Entry 6CAR (X-ray diffraction, 3.40 A resolution); this record covers chains A and K of the 23 polymer chains in the assembly.

== Chain A ==
Molecule: 16S Ribosomal RNA rRNA
Organism: Thermus thermophilus HB8
Sequence (1517 nucleotides; numbered 5 to 1544 plus 19 insertion-coded residues; 42 numbers in that range are skipped by the numbering (no residue carries them; nothing is unmodelled there); the number before each row is that of its first residue; a row labelled like 190A-190L holds insertion residues (190A, then the next letters in order)):
     5 UGGAGAGUCU GAUCCUGGCU CAGGGUGAAC GCUGGCGGCG UGCCUAAGAC AUGCAAGUCG
    65 UGCGGG
    73 CCGCGGGGUU UU
    88 ACUCCG
    95 UGGUC
   101 AGCGGCGGAC GGGUGAGUAA CGCGUGGGU
  129A G
   130 ACCUACCCGG AAGAGGGGGA CAACCCGGGG AAACUCGGGC UAAUCCCCCA UGUGGACCCG
   190 C
190A-190L CCCUUGGGGUGU
   191 GUCCAAAGGG CUUU
   216 GCCCGCUUCC GGAUGGGCCC GCGUCCCAUC AGCUAGUUGG UGGGGUAAUG GCCCACCAAG
   276 GCGACGACGG GUAGCCGGUC UGAGAGGAUG GCCGGCCACA GGGGCACUGA GACACGGGCC
   336 CCACUCCUAC GGGAGGCAGC AGUUAGGAAU CUUCCGCAAU GGGCGCAAGC CUGACGGAGC
   396 GACGCCGCUU GGAGGAAGAA GCCCUUCGGG GUGUAAACUC CUGAA
   442 CCCGGGACGA AACCCCCGAC GA
   474 GGGGACUGAC GGUACCGGG
   494 GUAAUAGCGC CGGCCAACUC CGUGCCAGCA GCCXCGGUAA UACGGAGGGC GCGAGCGUUA
   554 CCCGGAUUCA CUGGGCGUAA AGGGCGUGUA GGCGGCCUGG GGCGUCCCAU GUGAAAGACC
   614 ACGGCUCAAC CGUGGGGGAG CGUGGGAUAC GCUCAGGCUA GACGGUGGGA GAGGGUGGUG
   674 GAAUUCCCGG AGUAGCGGUG AAAUGCGCAG AUACCGGGAG GAACGCCGAU GGCGAAGGCA
   734 GCCACCUGGU CCACCCGUGA CGCUGAGGCG CGAAAGCGUG GGGAGCAAAC CGGAUUAGAU
   794 ACCCGGGUAG UCCACGCCCU AAACGAUGCG CGCUAGGUCU CUGGGUCU
   848 CCUGGGGGCC GAAGCUAACG CGUUAAGCGC GCCGCCUGGG GAGUACGGCC GCAAGGCUGA
   908 AACUCAAAGG AAUUGACGGG GGCCCGCACA AGCGGUGGAG CAUGUGGUUU AAUUCGAAGX
   968 AACGCGAAGA ACCUUACCAG GCCUUGACAU GCUAGG
 1003A G
  1004 AACCCGGGUG AAAGCCUGGG GUGCCCC
1030A-1030D GCGA
  1031 GGGGAGCCCU AGCACAGGUG CUGCAUGGCC GUCGUCAGCU CGUGCCGUGA GGUGUUGGGU
  1091 UAAGUCCCGC AACGAGCGCA ACCCCCGCCG UUAGUUGCCA GCGGUUCGGC CGGGCACUCU
  1151 AACGGGACUG CCCGCGAAA
  1171 GCGGGAGGAA GGAGGGGACG ACGUCUGGUC AGCAUGGCCC UUACGGCCUG GGCGACACAC
  1231 GUGCUACAAU GCCCACUACA AAGCGAUGCC ACCCGGCAAC GGGGAGCUAA UCGCAAAAAG
  1291 GUGGGCCCAG UUCGGAUUGG GGUCUGCAAC CCGACCCCAU GAAGCCGGAA UCGCUAGUAA
  1351 UCGCGGAUCA G
 1361A C
  1362 CAUGCCGCGG UGAAUACGUU CCCGGGCCUU GUACACACXG CCXGUXACGC CAUGGGAGCG
  1422 GGCUCUACCC GAAGUCGCCG GG
  1446 AGCCUACGGG
  1459 CAGGCGCCGA GGGUAGGGCC CGUGACUGGG GCGAAGUCGU AACAAGGUAG CUGUACCGGA
  1519 AGGUGCGGCU GGAUCACCUC CUUUCU
Disordered / not traced: 1533-1538
Differences from the reference sequence: conflict C13 (U131313 in 55771382)
Modified positions: PSU (pseudouridine-5'-monophosphate) at position 516, G7M (N7-methyl-guanosine-5'-monophosphate) at position 527, M2G (N2-dimethylguanosine-5'-monophosphate) at position 966, 5MC (5-methylcytidine-5'-monophosphate) at position 967, 2MG (2N-methylguanosine-5'-monophosphate) at position 1207, 5MC (5-methylcytidine-5'-monophosphate) at position 1400, 4OC (4n,o2'-methylcytidine-5'-monophosphate) at position 1402, 5MC (5-methylcytidine-5'-monophosphate) at position 1404, 5MC (5-methylcytidine-5'-monophosphate) at position 1407, UR3 (3-methyluridine-5'-monophoshate) at position 1498, MA6 (6N-dimethyladenosine-5'-monophoshate) at position 1518, MA6 (6N-dimethyladenosine-5'-monophoshate) at position 1519, PSU (pseudouridine-5'-monophosphate) at position 1540, PSU (pseudouridine-5'-monophosphate) at position 1541
Ion coordination: Mg2+ site 1 near G21 (its only coordinating residue here); Mg2+ site 2: C48, G115; Mg2+ site 3 near A59 (its only coordinating residue here); Mg2+ site 4: G61, U62; Mg2+ site 5: G70, U98; Mg2+ site 6: G107, G326; Mg2+ site 7: A109, G331; Mg2+ site 8: G117, G289; Mg2+ site 9: C121, G124, U125; Mg2+ site 10 near G146 (its only coordinating residue here); Mg2+ site 11 near A149 (its only coordinating residue here); Mg2+ site 12 near C175 (its only coordinating residue here); 90 more Mg2+ sites not listed
Residues lining bound ligands: Sisomicin (SIS; (1S,2S,3R,4S,6R)-4,6-diamino-3-{[(2S,3R)-3-amino-6-(aminomethyl)-3,4-dihydro-2H-pyran-2-yl]oxy}-2-hydroxycyclohexyl 3-deoxy-4-C-methyl-3-(methylamino)-beta-L-arabinopyranoside): 5MC_1404, G1405, U1406, 5MC_1407, A1408, C1409, G1491, A1493, G1494, U1495, C1496
From the paper describing this entry:
  - binding site for Sisomicin: G1405, U1406, G1491, A1493, G1494, U1495
  - conformationally variable residues (side-chain flip): A1492, A1493

== Chain K ==
Name: 30S ribosomal protein S11
Organism: Thermus thermophilus (strain HB8 / ATCC 27634 / DSM 579)
UniProtKB: P80376 (RS11_THET8); residues 2-129 here = UniProt positions 2-129
Sequence (128 residues; numbered 2 to 129; the number before each row is that of its first residue):
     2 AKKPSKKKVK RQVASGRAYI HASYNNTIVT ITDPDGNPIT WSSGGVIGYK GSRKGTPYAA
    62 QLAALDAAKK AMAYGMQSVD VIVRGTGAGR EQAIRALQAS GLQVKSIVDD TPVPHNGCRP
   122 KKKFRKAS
Disordered / not traced: 2-10, 127-129
Ion coordination: Mg2+: Asn26, Gly52 (shared with G691(A), U692(A) of chain A)

== Interface between chain A and chain K ==
Contacting residue pairs - 74 pairs, chain A then chain K:
  G674(A) - His116(K)  base contact
  A675(A) - Val114(K)  hydrogen bond to the sugar
  A675(A) - Pro115(K)  base contact
  A675(A) - His116(K)  hydrogen bond to the sugar
  A675(A) - Gly118(K)  base contact
  A676(A) - Pro113(K)  sugar contact
  A676(A) - Pro115(K)  sugar contact
  U677(A) - Cys119(K)  base contact
  G683(A) - Asn38(K)  hydrogen bond to the base
  G683(A) - Pro39(K)  base contact
  A684(A) - Asn38(K)  sugar contact
  A684(A) - Pro39(K)  hydrogen bond to the sugar
  G685(A) - Pro39(K)  sugar contact
  G685(A) - Ile40(K)  phosphate contact
  G685(A) - Trp42(K)  sugar contact
  U686(A) - Trp42(K)  base contact
  A687(A) - Lys71(K)  salt bridge to the phosphate
  G688(A) - Ser44(K)  hydrogen bond to the phosphate
  G688(A) - Gly46(K)  sugar contact
  G688(A) - Val47(K)  sugar contact
  C689(A) - Asn27(K)  hydrogen bond to the phosphate
  C689(A) - Ser44(K)  hydrogen bond to the phosphate
  C689(A) - Gly45(K)  phosphate contact
  C689(A) - Gly46(K)  hydrogen bond to the phosphate
  C689(A) - Lys55(K)  salt bridge to the phosphate
  G690(A) - Ser24(K)  phosphate contact
  G690(A) - Asn27(K)  hydrogen bond to the phosphate
  G690(A) - Lys55(K)  hydrogen bond to the base
  G691(A) - Asn26(K)  hydrogen bond to the phosphate
  G691(A) - Lys51(K)  base contact
  G691(A) - Gly52(K)  base contact
  G691(A) - Lys55(K)  hydrogen bond to the base
  U692(A) - Asn26(K)  hydrogen bond to the phosphate
  U692(A) - Gly52(K)  base contact
  U692(A) - Ser53(K)  hydrogen bond to the base
  U692(A) - Lys124(K)  salt bridge to the phosphate
  A694(A) - Ser53(K)  phosphate contact
  A695(A) - Gly52(K)  phosphate contact
  A695(A) - Ser53(K)  hydrogen bond to the phosphate
  A704(A) - Trp42(K)  base contact
  A706(A) - Ile29(K)  sugar contact
  A706(A) - Thr31(K)  hydrogen bond to the sugar
  C707(A) - Tyr20(K)  phosphate contact
  C707(A) - Gly37(K)  hydrogen bond to the sugar
  C707(A) - Pro39(K)  base contact
  C707(A) - Arg85(K)  salt bridge to the phosphate
  C708(A) - Arg18(K)  sugar contact
  C708(A) - Tyr20(K)  sugar contact
  C708(A) - Asp36(K)  hydrogen bond to the sugar
  C708(A) - Gly37(K)  sugar contact
  C708(A) - Arg85(K)  salt bridge to the phosphate
  G714(A) - Cys119(K)  base contact
  A715(A) - Gly118(K)  base contact
  A716(A) - Asn117(K)  hydrogen bond to the sugar
  A716(A) - Gly118(K)  base contact
  C717(A) - His116(K)  phosphate contact
  C717(A) - Asn117(K)  sugar contact
  G718(A) - His116(K)  stacking on the base
  G718(A) - Asn117(K)  sugar contact
  A777(A) - Cys119(K)  base contact
  G778(A) - Cys119(K)  hydrogen bond to the sugar
  G778(A) - Arg120(K)  hydrogen bond to the sugar
  C779(A) - Arg120(K)  hydrogen bond to the sugar
  C779(A) - Pro121(K)  sugar contact
  C779(A) - Lys122(K)  salt bridge to the phosphate
  C779(A) - Lys123(K)  phosphate contact
  A780(A) - Lys122(K)  phosphate contact
  A780(A) - Lys123(K)  hydrogen bond to the phosphate
  C796(A) - Lys123(K)  salt bridge to the phosphate
  C797(A) - Lys124(K)  salt bridge to the phosphate
  G1523(A) - Lys123(K)  salt bridge to the phosphate
  C1524(A) - Arg120(K)  salt bridge to the phosphate
  G1525(A) - Arg120(K)  salt bridge to the phosphate
  G1525(A) - Arg126(K)  salt bridge to the phosphate
Also at the interface, not in a pair above, chain A (38 interface residues in all): U705, G798, G799, U1522
Also at the interface, not in a pair above, chain K (39 interface residues in all): His22, Thr33, Tyr75

== In short ==
The interface between chain A and chain K involves 38 residues on one side and 39 on the other, with 23
hydrogen bonds, 12 salt bridges and 1 aromatic stacking contact. Polar contacts include G683(A)-Asn38(K),
G690(A)-Lys55(K) and G691(A)-Lys55(K). The paper reports a binding site for Sisomicin at G1405(A), U1406(A)
and G1491(A) among others; conformational variability at A1492(A) and A1493(A).
Here chain A is 16S Ribosomal RNA rRNA (Thermus thermophilus HB8) and chain K is 30S ribosomal protein S11
(Thermus thermophilus (strain HB8 / ATCC 27634 / DSM 579)). Entry 6CAR (Serial Femtosecond X-ray Crystal
Structure of 30S ribosomal subunit from Thermus thermophilus in complex with Sisomicin) was determined by
X-ray diffraction, deposited together with 6CAS.
